PDB entry 2E59 | X-ray diffraction, 2.21 A resolution | chain A

[Chain A]
Molecule: Lymphocyte antigen 96
Organism: Homo sapiens
UniProtKB: Q9Y6Y9 (LY96_HUMAN); residues 17-160 here = UniProt positions 17-160
Amino-acid sequence (144 residues; row label = number of the first residue in the row):
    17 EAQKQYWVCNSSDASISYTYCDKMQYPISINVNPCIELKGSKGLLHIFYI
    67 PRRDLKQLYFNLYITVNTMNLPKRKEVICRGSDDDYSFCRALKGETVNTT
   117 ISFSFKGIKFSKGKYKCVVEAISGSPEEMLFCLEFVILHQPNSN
UniProt features mapped onto this chain:
  - region: Phe-119 to Gly-123 (Interaction with lipopolysaccharide)
  - glycosylation (N-linked (GlcNAc...) asparagine): Asn-26, Asn-114
Disulfides: Cys-25/Cys-51, Cys-37/Cys-148, Cys-95/Cys-105
Glycans and other covalent adducts: glycan linked to Asn-26, Asn-114
Ligand contacts: LP4 / LP5: Ile-46, Val-48, Ile-52, Leu-54, Leu-61, Ile-63, Tyr-65, Leu-71, Leu-74, Phe-76, Leu-78, Ile-80, Arg-90, Glu-92, Ile-94, Tyr-102, Phe-104, Ile-117, Ser-118, Phe-119, Ser-120, Phe-121, Lys-122, Ile-124, Tyr-131, Cys-133, Val-135, Phe-147, Phe-151, Ile-153

[Overview]
Chain A binds LP4 / LP5. Covalently linked N-acetylglucosamine: at Asn-26 and Asn-114.
Chain A is Lymphocyte antigen 96 (Homo sapiens); the structure, Crystal structure of human MD-2 in complex
with lipid IVa, was determined by X-ray diffraction together with 2E56 from the same study.
